PDB entry 7S8L | electron microscopy, 2.45 A resolution | chains R and A of the 6 polymer chains in the assembly

== Chain R ==
Protein: Mas-related G-protein coupled receptor member X2
Source organism: Homo sapiens
UniProt: Q96LB1 (MRGX2_HUMAN); numbering as in UniProt (aligned over 2-330)
Chain sequence (331 residues; numbered 0 to 330; the number before each row is that of its first residue; numbering starts at 0):
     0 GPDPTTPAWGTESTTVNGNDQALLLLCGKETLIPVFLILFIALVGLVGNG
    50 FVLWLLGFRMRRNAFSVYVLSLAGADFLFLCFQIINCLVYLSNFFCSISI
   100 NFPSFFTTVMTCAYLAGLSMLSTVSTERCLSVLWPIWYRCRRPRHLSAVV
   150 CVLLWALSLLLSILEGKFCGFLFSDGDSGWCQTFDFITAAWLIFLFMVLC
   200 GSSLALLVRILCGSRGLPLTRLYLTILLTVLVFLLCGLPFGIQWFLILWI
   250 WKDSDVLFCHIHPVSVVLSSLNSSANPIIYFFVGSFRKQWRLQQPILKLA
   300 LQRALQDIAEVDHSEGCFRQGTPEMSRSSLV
Not modelled in the structure: 0-27, 213-217, 251-253, 286-330
Sequence notes: expression tag (0-1)
Cystine bridges: Cys-168/Cys-180
Reported in the primary citation:
  - contacts within the chain: Leu-117/Leu-194
  - mutagenesis - W243A: abolished signaling with Cortistatin 14 (chain A)
  - mutagenesis - F170A: decreased signaling with Cortistatin 14 (chain A)
  - mutagenesis - E164A, D184A: abolished signaling in response to peptide
  - mutagenesis - I135A, F170A, R214A, L216A: decreased signaling in response to cortistatin-14
  - mutagenesis - W243A: abolished signaling in response to cortistatin-14
  - mutagenesis - Y137A: unchanged signaling

== Chain A ==
Protein: Cortistatin 14
Chain sequence (14 residues; each row starts with the number of its first residue):
     1 PCKNFFWKTFSSCK
Not modelled in the structure: 1-2, 9-14

== Chain R / chain A interface ==
Residue-residue contacts (19):
  Ile-84(R) / Trp-7(A)  hydrophobic
  Asn-85(R) / Phe-6(A)  hydrogen bond (side chain-backbone)
  Asn-85(R) / Trp-7(A)
  Val-88(R) / Trp-7(A)
  Tyr-89(R) / Lys-8(A)
  Pro-102(R) / Trp-7(A)  hydrogen bond (backbone-side chain)
  Phe-105(R) / Trp-7(A)  hydrophobic
  Thr-106(R) / Phe-6(A)
  Thr-106(R) / Trp-7(A)  hydrogen bond
  Met-109(R) / Phe-6(A)  hydrophobic
  Glu-164(R) / Lys-3(A)  salt bridge
  Cys-168(R) / Lys-3(A)
  Phe-170(R) / Asn-4(A)
  Asp-184(R) / Lys-3(A)  salt bridge
  Trp-243(R) / Lys-3(A)  hydrogen bond (backbone-side chain)
  Trp-243(R) / Asn-4(A)
  Phe-244(R) / Lys-3(A)
  Phe-257(R) / Asn-4(A)
  His-261(R) / Phe-6(A)
Other interface residues (no listed pair), chain R (20 interface residues in all): Phe-81, Cys-180, Leu-247, Trp-248
Interface features reported in the paper:
  - specific contacts: Glu-164(R)/Lys-3(A), Asp-184(R)/Lys-3(A)
  - interface residues, chain R: Phe-170(R), Trp-243(R)

== Overview ==
The interface between chain R and chain A involves 20 residues on one side and 5 on the other; the contacts
include 4 hydrogen bonds and 2 salt bridges. Polar pairs include Glu-164(R)/Lys-3(A), Asp-184(R)/Lys-3(A) and
Asn-85(R)/Phe-6(A). The paper describes contacts between Glu-164(R) and Lys-3(A) and Asp-184(R) and Lys-3(A).
From the paper: I135A, F170A and R214A of chain R, among others, reduce signaling in response to
cortistatin-14; interface residues Phe-170(R) and Trp-243(R); 8 substitutions were tested in all.
Here chain R is Mas-related G-protein coupled receptor member X2 (Homo sapiens) and chain A is Cortistatin 14.
Entry 7S8L (CryoEM structure of Gq-coupled MRGPRX2 with peptide agonist Cortistatin-14) was determined by
electron microscopy together with 7S8N from the same study.
